PDB entry 7KEU | electron microscopy, 3.90 A resolution | chains C and D of the 8 polymer chains in the assembly

[Chain C (and D)]
Molecule: Apoptosis-associated speck-like protein containing a CARD
Organism: Homo sapiens
Notes: chain D of this document is another copy of the same molecule, construct and numbering; everything in this record applies to it too
UniProt: Q9ULZ3 (ASC_HUMAN); residue numbers follow UniProt; this construct covers 113-194
Amino-acid sequence (82 residues; each row starts with the number of its first residue):
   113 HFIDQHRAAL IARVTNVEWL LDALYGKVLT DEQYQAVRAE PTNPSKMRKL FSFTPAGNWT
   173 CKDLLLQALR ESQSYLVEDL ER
Differences from the reference sequence: conflict G169 (Trp in Q9ULZ3)
Swiss-Prot annotation at these positions:
  - cross-link: K174 (Glycyl lysine isopeptide (Lys-Gly) (interchain with G-Cter in ubiquitin))
  - mutagenesis: K174 (K174R: Loss of inflammasome activation activity)

[Interface between chain C and chain D]
Contacting residue pairs (9; chain C residue first):
  T127(C) - Q147(D)
  P153(C) - A151(D)  hydrophobic
  T154(C) - E144(D)
  T154(C) - Q147(D)
  T154(C) - A148(D)
  N155(C) - Q147(D)  hydrogen bond (backbone-side chain)
  P156(C) - E144(D)
  P156(C) - Q147(D)
  R160(C) - E144(D)  salt bridge

[Summary]
6 residues of chain C and 4 residues of chain D are in contact, with 1 hydrogen bond and 1 salt bridge. Polar
pairs include R160(C)-E144(D) and N155(C)-Q147(D). UniProt lists one mutagenesis site on chain C.
Both chains are Apoptosis-associated speck-like protein containing a CARD (Homo sapiens). Entry 7KEU (Cryo-EM
structure of the Caspase-1-CARD:ASC-CARD octamer) was determined by electron microscopy together with 6XKJ and
6XKK from the same study.
